6PAG - chains A and C of the 4 polymer chains in the assembly; structure by X-ray diffraction, 2.50 A resolution.

Chain A:
Molecule: HLA class I histocompatibility antigen, Cw-7 alpha chain
Organism: Homo sapiens
UniProt: P10321 (1C07_HUMAN); residues 1-278 here correspond to UniProt positions 25-302 (UniProt number = residue number + 24)
Amino-acid sequence (278 residues; row label = number of the first residue in the row):
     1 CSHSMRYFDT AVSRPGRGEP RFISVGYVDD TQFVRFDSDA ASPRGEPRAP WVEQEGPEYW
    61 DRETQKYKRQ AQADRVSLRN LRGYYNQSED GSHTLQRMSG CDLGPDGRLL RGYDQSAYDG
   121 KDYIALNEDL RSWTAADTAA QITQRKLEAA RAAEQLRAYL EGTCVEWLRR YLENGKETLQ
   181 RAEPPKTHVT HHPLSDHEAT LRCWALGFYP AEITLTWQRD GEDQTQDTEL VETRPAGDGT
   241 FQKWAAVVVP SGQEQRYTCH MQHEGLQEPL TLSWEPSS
Unresolved in the structure: 1
Cystine bridges: Cys-101/Cys-164, Cys-203/Cys-259

Chain C:
Molecule: Arg-tyr-arg-pro-gly-thr-val-ala-leu
Amino-acid sequence (9 residues; each row starts with the number of its first residue):
     1 RYRPGTVAL

Interface between chain A and chain C:
Pairs across the interface (37):
  Tyr-7(A) with Arg-1(C), hydrogen bond (side chain-backbone); Tyr-2(C), hydrogen bond (side chain-backbone)
  Asp-9(A) with Tyr-2(C), hydrogen bond
  Phe-22(A) with Tyr-2(C)
  Tyr-59(A) with Arg-1(C)
  Arg-62(A) with Arg-1(C)
  Glu-63(A) with Arg-1(C), salt bridge; Tyr-2(C), hydrogen bond (side chain-backbone)
  Lys-66(A) with Arg-1(C); Tyr-2(C), hydrogen bond (side chain-backbone); Arg-3(C)
  Tyr-67(A) with Tyr-2(C), hydrophobic
  Gln-70(A) with Tyr-2(C); Arg-3(C), hydrogen bond
  Ala-73(A) with Ala-8(C)
  Val-76(A) with Ala-8(C), hydrophobic
  Ser-77(A) with Ala-8(C); Leu-9(C), hydrogen bond (side chain-backbone)
  Asn-80(A) with Leu-9(C), hydrogen bond (side chain-backbone)
  Tyr-84(A) with Leu-9(C), hydrogen bond (side chain-backbone)
  Arg-97(A) with Tyr-2(C); Arg-3(C)
  Ser-99(A) with Arg-3(C)
  Asp-114(A) with Arg-3(C), salt bridge
  Thr-143(A) with Leu-9(C), hydrogen bond (side chain-backbone)
  Lys-146(A) with Leu-9(C)
  Ala-150(A) with Val-7(C), hydrophobic
  Ala-152(A) with Thr-6(C)
  Gln-155(A) with Gly-5(C)
  Leu-156(A) with Arg-3(C)
  Tyr-159(A) with Arg-1(C), hydrogen bond (side chain-backbone); Tyr-2(C); Arg-3(C); Pro-4(C)
  Thr-163(A) with Arg-1(C)
  Trp-167(A) with Arg-1(C)
  Tyr-171(A) with Arg-1(C), hydrogen bond (side chain-backbone)
Interface residues without a listed pair, chain A (34 interface residues in all): Met-5, Ser-24, Phe-33, Leu-81, Leu-95, Tyr-123, Leu-147

In short:
34 residues of chain A face 9 of chain C across their interface; the contacts include 12 hydrogen bonds and 2
salt bridges. Polar contacts include Glu-63(A)/Arg-1(C), Asp-114(A)/Arg-3(C) and Tyr-7(A)/Arg-1(C).
Chain A is HLA class I histocompatibility antigen, Cw-7 alpha chain (Homo sapiens) and chain C is
Arg-tyr-arg-pro-gly-thr-val-ala-leu; the structure, Killer cell immunoglobulin-like receptor 2DL3 in complex
with HLA-C*07:02, was determined by X-ray diffraction, deposited together with 6PA1.
